6XDT - chains A and D of the 4 polymer chains in the assembly; structure by X-ray diffraction, 1.90 A resolution.

== Chain A ==
Molecule: Hemoglobin subunit alpha
Source organism: Homo sapiens
UniProt: P69905 (HBA_HUMAN); residues 1-141 here correspond to UniProt positions 2-142 (UniProt number = residue number + 1)
Chain sequence (141 residues; each row starts with the number of its first residue):
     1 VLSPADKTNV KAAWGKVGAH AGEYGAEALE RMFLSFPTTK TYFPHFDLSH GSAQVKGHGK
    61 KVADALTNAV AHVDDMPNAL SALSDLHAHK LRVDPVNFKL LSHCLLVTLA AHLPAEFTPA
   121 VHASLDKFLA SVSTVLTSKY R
Metal / ion sites: heme Fe: His87 (together with carbon monoxide)
Small-molecule neighbours:
  - carbon monoxide (CMO): Leu29, Phe43, His58, Val62, His87
  - heme (HEM): Met32, Thr39, Tyr42, Phe43, His45, Phe46, His58, Lys61, Val62, Ala65, Leu66, Leu83, Leu86, His87, Leu91, Val93, Asn97, Phe98, Leu101, Val132, Ser133, Leu136
  - V1M (methyl 5-[(4-methoxy-2-methylphenoxy)methyl]pyridine-2-carboxylate): Val1, Leu2, Asp74, Met76, Pro77, Lys127, Ala130, Ser131, Thr134, Val135
Swiss-Prot annotation at these positions:
  - binding site (O2): His58
  - binding site (heme b): His87
  - site: Thr8, Asn9 (Microbial infection: Cleavage), Lys11 (Not glycated), Ala13, Trp14 (Microbial infection: Cleavage), Tyr24, Gly25 (Microbial infection: Cleavage), Leu29, Glu30 (Microbial infection: Cleavage), His45, Phe46 (Microbial infection: Cleavage), Asp47, Leu48 (Microbial infection: Cleavage), Ser52, Ala53 (Microbial infection: Cleavage), Val55, Lys56 (Microbial infection: Cleavage), Lys56 (Not glycated), Gly59, Lys60 (Microbial infection: Cleavage), Lys60 (Not glycated), Lys90 (Not glycated), Leu91, Arg92 (Microbial infection: Cleavage), Lys99 (Not glycated), Leu106, Val107 (Microbial infection: Cleavage), Thr108, Leu109 (Microbial infection: Cleavage), Val121, His122 (Microbial infection: Cleavage), Ser133, Thr134 (Microbial infection: Cleavage)
  - modified residue: Ser3 (Phosphoserine), Lys7 (N6-succinyllysine), Thr8 (Phosphothreonine), Lys11 (N6-succinyllysine), Lys16 (N6-acetyllysine), Tyr24 (Phosphotyrosine), Ser35 (Phosphoserine), Lys40 (N6-succinyllysine), Ser49 (Phosphoserine), Ser102 (Phosphoserine), Thr108 (Phosphothreonine), Ser124 (Phosphoserine), Ser131 (Phosphoserine), Thr134 (Phosphothreonine), Thr137 (Phosphothreonine), Ser138 (Phosphoserine)
  - glycosylation (N-linked (Glc) (glycation) lysine): Lys7, Lys16, Lys40, Lys61
Reported in the primary citation:
  - binding site for V1M: Val1, Val73, Asp75, Met76, Pro77, Ala130, Ser131, Thr134

== Chain D ==
Molecule: Hemoglobin subunit beta
Source organism: Homo sapiens
UniProt: P68871 (HBB_HUMAN); residues 1-146 here correspond to UniProt positions 2-147 (UniProt number = residue number + 1)
Chain sequence (146 residues; row label = number of the first residue in the row):
     1 VHLTPEEKSA VTALWGKVNV DEVGGEALGR LLVVYPWTQR FFESFGDLST PDAVMGNPKV
    61 KAHGKKVLGA FSDGLAHLDN LKGTFATLSE LHCDKLHVDP ENFRLLGNVL VCVLAHHFGK
   121 EFTPPVQAAY QKVVAGVANA LAHKYH
Metal / ion sites: heme Fe: His92 (together with carbon monoxide)
Small-molecule neighbours:
  - carbon monoxide (CMO): Leu28, Phe42, His63, Val67, His92
  - heme (HEM): Leu31, Thr38, Phe41, Phe42, Phe45, His63, Lys66, Val67, Ala70, Phe71, Phe85, Leu88, Leu91, His92, Leu96, Val98, Asn102, Phe103, Leu106, Val137, Leu141
Swiss-Prot annotation at these positions:
  - binding site ((2R)-2,3-bisphosphoglycerate): Val1, His2, Lys82, His143
  - binding site (heme b): His63, His92
  - site: Glu7, Lys8 (Microbial infection: Cleavage), Gly25, Glu26 (Microbial infection: Cleavage), Gly29, Arg30 (Microbial infection: Cleavage), Tyr35, Pro36 (Microbial infection: Cleavage), Trp37, Thr38 (Microbial infection: Cleavage), Phe45, Gly46 (Microbial infection: Cleavage), Asp52, Ala53 (Microbial infection: Cleavage), Gly56, Asn57 (Microbial infection: Cleavage), Lys59 (Not glycated), Phe71, Ser72 (Microbial infection: Cleavage), Gly74, Leu75 (Microbial infection: Cleavage), Lys82 (Not glycated), Thr84, Phe85 (Microbial infection: Cleavage), His92, Cys93 (Microbial infection: Cleavage), Lys95 (Not glycated), Arg104, Leu105 (Microbial infection: Cleavage), Leu110, Val111 (Microbial infection: Cleavage), Gly119, Lys120 (Microbial infection: Cleavage), Phe122, Thr123 (Microbial infection: Cleavage), Ala128, Ala129 (Microbial infection: Cleavage) and 2 more in UniProt
  - modified residue: Val1 (N-acetylvaline), Ser9 (Phosphoserine), Thr12 (Phosphothreonine), Ser44 (Phosphoserine), Thr50 (Phosphothreonine), Lys59 (N6-acetyllysine), Lys82 (N6-acetyllysine), Thr87 (Phosphothreonine), Cys93 (S-nitrosocysteine), Lys144 (N6-acetyllysine)
  - glycosylation: Val1 (N-linked (Glc) (glycation) valine), Lys8 (N-linked (Glc) (glycation) lysine), Lys17 (N-linked (Glc) (glycation) lysine), Lys66 (N-linked (Glc) (glycation) lysine), Lys120 (N-linked (Glc) (glycation) lysine), Lys144 (N-linked (Glc) (glycation) lysine)

== Interface between chain A and chain D ==
Residue-residue contacts (15):
  Thr38(A) with His97(D)
  Thr41(A) with Arg40(D), hydrogen bond (backbone-side chain)
  Tyr42(A) with Arg40(D)
  Leu91(A) with Arg40(D)
  Arg92(A) with Pro36(D); Trp37(D); Gln39(D); Arg40(D); Glu43(D), salt bridge
  Val93(A) with Trp37(D)
  Asp94(A) with Trp37(D); Asn102(D), hydrogen bond
  Pro95(A) with Trp37(D)
  Val96(A) with Asp99(D)
  Lys139(A) with Pro36(D)

== In short ==
10 residues of chain A face 8 of chain D across their interface, with 2 hydrogen bonds and 1 salt bridge.
Polar contacts include Arg92(A)-Glu43(D), Thr41(A)-Arg40(D) and Asp94(A)-Asn102(D). Ligands of chain A: carbon
monoxide, heme and compound V1M. The paper reports a binding site for V1M at Val1(A), Val73(A) and Asp75(A)
among others.
Here chain A is Hemoglobin subunit alpha and chain D is Hemoglobin subunit beta, both from Homo sapiens. Entry
6XDT (Carbonmonoxy hemoglobin in complex with the antisickling agent methyl
5-((2-formyl-4-methoxyphenoxy)methyl)picolinate) was determined by X-ray diffraction together with 6XE7 from
the same study.
